5VSW - chains C and E of the 7 polymer chains in the assembly; structure by X-ray diffraction, 4.29 A resolution (low resolution: residue-level contacts below are approximate; hydrogen-bond / salt-bridge calls are withheld).

[Chain C]
Molecule: DNA-directed RNA polymerase subunit beta
From: Escherichia coli (strain K12)
Notes: EC 2.7.7.6
Reference sequence: P0A8V2 (RPOB_ECOLI); residue numbers follow UniProt; this construct covers 1-1342
Sequence (1342 residues; numbered 1 to 1342; the number before each row is that of its first residue):
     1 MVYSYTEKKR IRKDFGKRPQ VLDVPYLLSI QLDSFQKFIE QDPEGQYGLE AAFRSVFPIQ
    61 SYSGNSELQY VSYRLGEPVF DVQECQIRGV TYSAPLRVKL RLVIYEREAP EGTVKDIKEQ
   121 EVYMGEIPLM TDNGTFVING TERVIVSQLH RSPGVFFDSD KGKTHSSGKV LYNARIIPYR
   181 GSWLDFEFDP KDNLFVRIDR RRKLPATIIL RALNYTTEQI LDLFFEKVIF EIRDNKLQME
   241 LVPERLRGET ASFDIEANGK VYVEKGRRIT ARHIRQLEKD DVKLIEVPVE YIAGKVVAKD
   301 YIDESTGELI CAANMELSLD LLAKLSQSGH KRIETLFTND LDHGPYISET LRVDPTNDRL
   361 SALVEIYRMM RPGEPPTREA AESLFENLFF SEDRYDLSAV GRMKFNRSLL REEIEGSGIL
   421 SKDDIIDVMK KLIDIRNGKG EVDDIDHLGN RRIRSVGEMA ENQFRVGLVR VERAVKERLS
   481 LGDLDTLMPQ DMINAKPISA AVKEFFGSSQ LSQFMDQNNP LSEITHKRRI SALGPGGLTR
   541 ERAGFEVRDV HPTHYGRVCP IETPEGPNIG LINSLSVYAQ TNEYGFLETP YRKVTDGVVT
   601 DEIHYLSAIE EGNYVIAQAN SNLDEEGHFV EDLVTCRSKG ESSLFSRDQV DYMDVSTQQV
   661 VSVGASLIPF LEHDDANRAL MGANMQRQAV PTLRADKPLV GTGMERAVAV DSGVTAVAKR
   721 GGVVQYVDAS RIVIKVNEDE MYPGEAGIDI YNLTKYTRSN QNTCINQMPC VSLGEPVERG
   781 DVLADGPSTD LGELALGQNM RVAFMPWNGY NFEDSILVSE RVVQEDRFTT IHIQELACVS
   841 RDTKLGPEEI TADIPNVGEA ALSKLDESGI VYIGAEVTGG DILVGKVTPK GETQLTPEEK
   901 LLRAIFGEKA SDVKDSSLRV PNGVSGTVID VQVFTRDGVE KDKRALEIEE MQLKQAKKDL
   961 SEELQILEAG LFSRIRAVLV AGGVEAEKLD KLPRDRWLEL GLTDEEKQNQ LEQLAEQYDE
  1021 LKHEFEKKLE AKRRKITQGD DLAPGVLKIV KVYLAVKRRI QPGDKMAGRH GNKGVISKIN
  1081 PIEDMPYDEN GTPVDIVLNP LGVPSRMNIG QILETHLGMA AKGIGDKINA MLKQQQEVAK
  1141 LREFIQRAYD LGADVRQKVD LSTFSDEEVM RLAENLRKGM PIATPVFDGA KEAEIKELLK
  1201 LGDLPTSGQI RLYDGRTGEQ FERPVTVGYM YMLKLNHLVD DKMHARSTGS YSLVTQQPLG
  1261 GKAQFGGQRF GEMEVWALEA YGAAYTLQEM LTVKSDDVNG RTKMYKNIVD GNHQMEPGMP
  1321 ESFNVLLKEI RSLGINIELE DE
Unresolved in the structure: 1-2
Curated features (UniProtKB/Swiss-Prot):
  - modified residue (N6-acetyllysine): K1022, K1200
  - mutagenesis: I561 (I561S: Resistant to antibiotics salinamide A and B), I569 (I569S: Resistant to antibiotics salinamide A and B), A665 (A665E: Resistant to antibiotics salinamide A and B), D675 (D675A/G: Resistant to antibiotics salinamide A and B), N677 (N677H/K: Resistant to antibiotics salinamide A and B), L680 (L680M: Resistant to antibiotics salinamide A and B), E813 (E813K: Disrupts the enzyme's active center)

[Chain E]
Molecule: DNA-directed RNA polymerase subunit omega
From: Escherichia coli (strain K12)
Notes: EC 2.7.7.6
Reference sequence: P0A800 (RPOZ_ECOLI); residue numbers follow UniProt; this construct covers 1-91
Sequence (91 residues; each row starts with the number of its first residue):
     1 MARVTVQDAV EKIGNRFDLV LVAARRARQM QVGGKDPLVP EENDKTTVIA LREIEEGLIN
    61 NQILDVRERQ EQQEQEAAEL QAVTAIAEGR R
Unresolved in the structure: 1, 91
Ligand contacts: guanosine-5',3'-tetraphosphate (G4P): A2, R3, V4, E42, D44, R52, E55

[How chain C and chain E interact]
Pairs across the interface (8):
  G1282(C) - F17(E)
  Y1285(C) - L21(E)
  G1311(C) - Q31(E)
  N1312(C) - Q31(E)
  N1312(C) - V32(E)
  H1313(C) - R28(E)
  H1313(C) - Q31(E)
  Q1314(C) - R28(E)

[Overview]
Chain C and chain E form an interface of 6 and 5 residues respectively. Ligands of chain E:
guanosine-5',3'-tetraphosphate. UniProt lists 7 mutagenesis sites on chain C.
Here chain C is DNA-directed RNA polymerase subunit beta and chain E is DNA-directed RNA polymerase subunit
omega, both from Escherichia coli (strain K12). Entry 5VSW (X-ray crystal structure of Escherichia coli RNA
polymerase and DksA/ppGpp complex) was determined by X-ray diffraction (same publication as 5W1S and 5W1T).
